7A0D - chains HHH and LLL of the 3 polymer chains in the assembly; structure by X-ray diffraction, 1.60 A resolution.

# Chain HHH
Molecule: Prothrombin
From: Bos taurus
Notes: EC 3.4.21.5
UniProtKB: P00735 (THRB_BOVIN); residues 1-259 here correspond to UniProt positions 367-625 (UniProt number = residue number + 366)
Chain sequence (259 residues; each row starts with the number of its first residue):
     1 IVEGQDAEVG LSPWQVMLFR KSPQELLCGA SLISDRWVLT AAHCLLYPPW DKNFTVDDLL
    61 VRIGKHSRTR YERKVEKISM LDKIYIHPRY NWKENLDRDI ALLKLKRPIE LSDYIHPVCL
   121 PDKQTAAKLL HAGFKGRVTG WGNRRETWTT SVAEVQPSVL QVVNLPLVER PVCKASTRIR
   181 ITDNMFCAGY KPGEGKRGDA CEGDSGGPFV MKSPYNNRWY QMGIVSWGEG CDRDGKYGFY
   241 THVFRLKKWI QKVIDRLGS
Unresolved in the structure: 71-72
Cystine bridges: Cys28-Cys44, Cys173-Cys187, Cys201-Cys231
Covalently attached groups: N-acetylglucosamine (NAG) linked to Asn53
Bound ions: Na+: Arg233, Lys236
UniProt features mapped onto this chain:
  - region: Ala188 to Val210 (High affinity receptor-binding region which is also known as the TP508 peptide)
  - active site (Charge relay system): His43, Asp99, Ser205
  - glycosylation: Asn53 (N-linked (GlcNAc...) asparagine)

# Chain LLL
Molecule: Prothrombin
From: Bos taurus
Notes: EC 3.4.21.5
UniProtKB: P00735 (THRB_BOVIN); residues -12 to 36 here correspond to UniProt positions 318-366 (UniProt number = residue number + 330)
Chain sequence (49 residues; each row starts with the number of its first residue; numbers below 1 keep their minus sign (Thr-12 is residue -12)):
   -12 TSEDHFQPFF NEKTFGAGEA DCGLRPLFEK KQVQDQTEKE LFESYIEGR
Unresolved in the structure: -12 to -1, 35-36
UniProt features mapped onto this chain:
  - site: Arg36 (Cleavage)

# Interface between chain HHH and chain LLL
Disulfides between the chains: Cys119(HHH)-Cys9(LLL)
Pairs across the interface - 79 pairs, chain HHH then chain LLL:
  Gln5(HHH) with Gln23(LLL); Thr24(LLL)
  Glu8(HHH) with Phe15(LLL); Asp22(LLL); Gln23(LLL), hydrogen bond (side chain-backbone)
  Val9(HHH) with Leu14(LLL); Phe15(LLL)
  Gly10(HHH) with Arg12(LLL); Phe15(LLL)
  Leu11(HHH) with Arg12(LLL), hydrogen bond (backbone-side chain); Phe15(LLL), hydrophobic; Asp22(LLL)
  Pro13(HHH) with Arg12(LLL)
  Trp14(HHH) with Arg12(LLL)
  Ile33(HHH) with Phe2(LLL)
  Ser34(HHH) with Phe2(LLL), hydrogen bond (side chain-backbone); Ala4(LLL)
  Asp35(HHH) with Phe2(LLL); Gly3(LLL); Ala4(LLL), hydrogen bond (backbone-backbone)
  Arg36(HHH) with Phe2(LLL); Gly3(LLL)
  Trp37(HHH) with Thr1(LLL), hydrogen bond (side chain-backbone); Phe2(LLL)
  Ser112(HHH) with Pro13(LLL)
  Asp113(HHH) with Pro13(LLL); Leu14(LLL)
  His116(HHH) with Asp8(LLL), salt bridge; Leu11(LLL), hydrogen bond (side chain-backbone); Pro13(LLL); Lys17(LLL)
  Pro117(HHH) with Gly5(LLL); Cys9(LLL); Gly10(LLL), hydrogen bond (backbone-backbone)
  Val118(HHH) with Cys9(LLL)
  Cys119(HHH) with Cys9(LLL), disulfide; Gly10(LLL)
  Leu129(HHH) with Tyr32(LLL)
  Gly133(HHH) with Ser31(LLL)
  Phe134(HHH) with Ser31(LLL); Tyr32(LLL), hydrophobic
  Lys135(HHH) with Glu27(LLL), salt bridge; Leu28(LLL); Ser31(LLL), hydrogen bond (backbone-side chain)
  Gly136(HHH) with Leu28(LLL)
  Arg137(HHH) with Arg12(LLL); Asp22(LLL), salt bridge; Thr24(LLL), hydrogen bond; Glu25(LLL)
  Asn164(HHH) with Thr24(LLL), hydrogen bond; Glu27(LLL), hydrogen bond; Leu28(LLL)
  Tyr190(HHH) with Glu27(LLL), hydrogen bond
  Lys196(HHH) with Glu27(LLL)
  Met211(HHH) with Tyr32(LLL)
  Lys212(HHH) with Glu16(LLL), salt bridge; Glu25(LLL), salt bridge; Phe29(LLL); Tyr32(LLL), hydrogen bond (backbone-side chain)
  Pro214(HHH) with Phe29(LLL), hydrophobic; Tyr32(LLL)
  Asn217(HHH) with Leu11(LLL); Glu16(LLL)
  Arg218(HHH) with Ala7(LLL), hydrogen bond (side chain-backbone); Asp8(LLL); Cys9(LLL), hydrogen bond (side chain-backbone); Gly10(LLL); Leu11(LLL)
  Trp219(HHH) with Gly10(LLL), hydrogen bond (backbone-backbone); Arg12(LLL); Glu16(LLL), hydrogen bond; Asp22(LLL); Leu28(LLL), hydrophobic
  Ile254(HHH) with Thr1(LLL), hydrogen bond (backbone-side chain); Phe2(LLL), hydrophobic
  Asp255(HHH) with Thr1(LLL)
  Arg256(HHH) with Thr1(LLL)
  Leu257(HHH) with Thr1(LLL)
  Ser259(HHH) with Thr1(LLL)
Also at the interface, not in a pair above, chain HHH (41 interface residues in all): Tyr114, Ser213, Asn216
Also at the interface, not in a pair above, chain LLL (28 interface residues in all): Lys0, Glu6, Gln19

# Overview
41 residues of chain HHH and 28 residues of chain LLL are in contact, with 1 disulfide bond, 18 hydrogen bonds
and 5 salt bridges. Polar contacts include His116(HHH)-Asp8(LLL), Lys135(HHH)-Glu27(LLL) and
Arg137(HHH)-Asp22(LLL). N-acetylglucosamine is covalently linked to Asn53(HHH).
Here chain HHH is Prothrombin and chain LLL is Prothrombin, both from Bos taurus. Entry 7A0D (The Crystal
Structure of Bovine Thrombin in complex with Hirudin (C16U/C28U) at 1.6 Angstroms Resolution) was determined
by X-ray diffraction together with 7A0E and 7A0F from the same study.
